Entry 7K7L (X-ray diffraction, 2.54 A resolution); this record covers chains A and B of the 3 polymer chains in the assembly.

[Chain A]
Name: Beta-adrenergic receptor kinase 1
Organism: Homo sapiens
Notes: EC 2.7.11.15
Reference sequence: P25098 (ARBK1_HUMAN); residues 30-668 here = UniProt positions 30-668
Sequence (640 residues; numbered 30 to 669; the number before each row is that of its first residue):
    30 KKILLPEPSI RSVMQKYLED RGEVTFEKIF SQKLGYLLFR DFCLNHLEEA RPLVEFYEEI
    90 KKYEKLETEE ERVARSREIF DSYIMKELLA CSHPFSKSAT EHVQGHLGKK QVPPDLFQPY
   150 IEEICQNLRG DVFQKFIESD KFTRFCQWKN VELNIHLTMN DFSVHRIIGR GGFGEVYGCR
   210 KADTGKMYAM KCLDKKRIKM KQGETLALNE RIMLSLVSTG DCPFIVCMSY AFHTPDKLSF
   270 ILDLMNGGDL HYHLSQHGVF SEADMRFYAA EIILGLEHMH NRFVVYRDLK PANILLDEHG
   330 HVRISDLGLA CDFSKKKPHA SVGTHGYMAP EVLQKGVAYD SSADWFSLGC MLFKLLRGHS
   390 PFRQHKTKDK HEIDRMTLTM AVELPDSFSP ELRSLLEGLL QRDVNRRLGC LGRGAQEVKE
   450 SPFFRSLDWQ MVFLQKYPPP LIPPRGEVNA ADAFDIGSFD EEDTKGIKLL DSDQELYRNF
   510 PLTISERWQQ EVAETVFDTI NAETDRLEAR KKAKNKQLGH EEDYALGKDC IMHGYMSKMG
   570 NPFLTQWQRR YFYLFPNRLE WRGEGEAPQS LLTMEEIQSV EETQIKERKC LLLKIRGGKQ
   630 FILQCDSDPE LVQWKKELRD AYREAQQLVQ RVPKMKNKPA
Not modelled in the structure: 478-493, 569-575, 669
Construct notes: expression tag (669)
Bound ions: Mg2+: Glu-360, Val-361, Gln-363, Val-366
Residues lining bound ligands: W4D (3-benzyl-6-(1H-pyrazol-4-yl)quinazolin-4(3H)-one): Ile-197, Gly-198, Arg-199, Gly-200, Gly-201, Phe-202, Gly-203, Val-205, Ala-218, Lys-220, Leu-222, Val-255, Asp-272, Leu-273, Met-274, Leu-324, Ser-334, Asp-335
Curated features (UniProtKB/Swiss-Prot):
  - active site: Asp-317 (Proton acceptor)
  - binding site (ATP): Ile-197 to Val-205, Lys-220
  - natural variant: Arg-578 (R578Q: In a colorectal adenocarcinoma sample)

[Chain B]
Name: Guanine nucleotide-binding protein G(I)/G(S)/G(T) subunit beta-1
Organism: Homo sapiens
Reference sequence: P62873 (GBB1_HUMAN); numbering as in UniProt (aligned over 2-340)
Sequence (339 residues; row label = number of the first residue in the row):
     2 SELDQLRQEA EQLKNQIRDA RKACADATLS QITNNIDPVG RIQMRTRRTL RGHLAKIYAM
    62 HWGTDSRLLV SASQDGKLII WDSYTTNKVH AIPLRSSWVM TCAYAPSGNY VACGGLDNIC
   122 SIYNLKTREG NVRVSRELAG HTGYLSCCRF LDDNQIVTSS GDTTCALWDI ETGQQTTTFT
   182 GHTGDVMSLS LAPDTRLFVS GACDASAKLW DVREGMCRQT FTGHESDINA ICFFPNGNAF
   242 ATGSDDATCR LFDLRADQEL MTYSHDNIIC GITSVSFSKS GRLLLAGYDD FNCNVWDALK
   302 ADRAGVLAGH DNRVSCLGVT DDGMAVATGS WDSFLKIWN
Curated features (UniProtKB/Swiss-Prot):
  - modified residue: Ser-2 (N-acetylserine), His-266 (Phosphohistidine)
  - natural variant: Leu-30 (L30F: In MRD42; uncertain significance), Arg-52 (R52G: In MRD42), Gly-64 (G64V: In MRD42), Asp-76 (D76E: In MRD42; D76G: In MRD42), Gly-77 (G77S: In MRD42), Lys-78 (K78R: In MRD42), Ile-80 (I80N: In MRD42; I80T: In MRD42), His-91 (H91R: In MRD42; uncertain significance), Ala-92 (A92T: In MRD42), Pro-94 (P94S: In MRD42), Leu-95 (L95P: In MRD42), Arg-96 (R96L: In MRD42), 5 further natural variant entries in UniProt

[How chain A and chain B interact]
Residue-residue contacts (44):
  Tyr-553(A) / Lys-78(B)  hydrogen bond
  Gly-556(A) / Arg-96(B)
  Lys-557(A) / Pro-94(B)
  Lys-557(A) / Leu-95(B)
  Lys-557(A) / Arg-96(B)
  Asp-558(A) / Arg-96(B)  hydrogen bond (backbone-backbone)
  Asp-558(A) / Ser-97(B)
  Asp-558(A) / Ser-98(B)  hydrogen bond
  Phe-584(A) / Ser-98(B)
  Pro-585(A) / Ser-98(B)
  Pro-585(A) / Trp-99(B)
  Asn-586(A) / Gln-75(B)  hydrogen bond (side chain-backbone)
  Asn-586(A) / Ser-98(B)
  Asn-586(A) / Trp-99(B)
  Arg-587(A) / Gln-75(B)
  Arg-587(A) / Asp-76(B)  hydrogen bond (side chain-backbone)
  Arg-587(A) / Ser-98(B)  hydrogen bond
  Glu-589(A) / Asp-76(B)
  Pro-597(A) / Leu-55(B)
  Gln-598(A) / Leu-55(B)
  Leu-600(A) / Leu-55(B)  hydrophobic
  Thr-602(A) / Gln-75(B)
  Glu-604(A) / Lys-57(B)  salt bridge
  Glu-604(A) / Gln-75(B)  hydrogen bond
  Ala-654(A) / Trp-99(B)  hydrophobic
  Leu-657(A) / Leu-117(B)  hydrophobic
  Val-658(A) / Trp-99(B)  hydrophobic
  Val-661(A) / Met-101(B)  hydrophobic
  Val-661(A) / Leu-117(B)  hydrophobic
  Pro-662(A) / Tyr-145(B)
  Pro-662(A) / Met-188(B)  hydrophobic
  Lys-663(A) / Met-101(B)  hydrogen bond (side chain-backbone)
  Lys-663(A) / Ser-147(B)  hydrogen bond (side chain-backbone)
  Lys-663(A) / Met-188(B)
  Lys-663(A) / Arg-314(B)
  Lys-663(A) / Trp-332(B)
  Met-664(A) / Met-101(B)  hydrophobic
  Met-664(A) / Trp-332(B)
  Lys-665(A) / Arg-314(B)
  Asn-666(A) / Trp-332(B)
  Lys-667(A) / Asn-230(B)
  Lys-667(A) / Asp-246(B)  salt bridge
  Lys-667(A) / Asp-290(B)
  Lys-667(A) / Arg-314(B)
Also at the interface, not in a pair above, chain B (28 interface residues in all): Ala-56, Tyr-59, Gly-77, Val-100, Thr-102, Asp-186, Cys-204

[Overview]
24 residues of chain A face 28 of chain B across their interface; the contacts include 9 hydrogen bonds and 2
salt bridges. Among the polar pairs are Glu-604(A)/Lys-57(B), Lys-667(A)/Asp-246(B) and Tyr-553(A)/Lys-78(B).
Bound to chain A: compound W4D.
Chain A is Beta-adrenergic receptor kinase 1 and chain B is Guanine nucleotide-binding protein G(I)/G(S)/G(T)
subunit beta-1, both from Homo sapiens; the structure, Structure of a hit for G Protein Coupled Receptor
Kinase 2 (GRK2) Inhibitor for the Potential ..., was determined by X-ray diffraction together with 7K7Z from
the same study.
